Entry 3W2Q (X-ray diffraction, 2.20 A resolution); this record covers chain A.

# Chain A
Protein: Epidermal growth factor receptor
From: Homo sapiens
Notes: EC 2.7.10.1; fragment: Kinase domain
UniProtKB: P00533 (EGFR_HUMAN); numbering as in UniProt (aligned over 698-1022)
Chain sequence (331 residues; numbered 692 to 1022; the number before each row is that of its first residue):
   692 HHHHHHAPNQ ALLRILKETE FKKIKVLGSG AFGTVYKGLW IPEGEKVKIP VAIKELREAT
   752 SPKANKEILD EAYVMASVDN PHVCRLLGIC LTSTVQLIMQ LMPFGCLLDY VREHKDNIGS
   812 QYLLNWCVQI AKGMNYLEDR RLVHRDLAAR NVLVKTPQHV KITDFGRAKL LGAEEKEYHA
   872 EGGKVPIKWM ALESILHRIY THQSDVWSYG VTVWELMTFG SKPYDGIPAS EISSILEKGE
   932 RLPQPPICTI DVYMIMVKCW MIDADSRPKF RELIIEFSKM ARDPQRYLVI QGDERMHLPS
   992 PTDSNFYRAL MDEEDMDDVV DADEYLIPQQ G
Unresolved in the structure: 692-696, 993-1006, 1018-1022
Sequence notes: expression tag (692-697); engineered mutation Met790 (Thr in P00533), Arg858 (Leu in P00533)
Swiss-Prot annotation at these positions:
  - active site: Asp837 (Proton acceptor)
  - binding site (ATP): Leu718 to Val726, Lys745, Asp855
  - site: Tyr1016 (Important for interaction with PIK3C2B)
  - modified residue: Lys745 (N6-(2-hydroxyisobutyryl)lysine), Tyr869 (Phosphotyrosine), Ser991 (Phosphoserine), Ser995 (Phosphoserine), Tyr998 (Phosphotyrosine), Tyr1016 (Phosphotyrosine)
  - cross-link (Glycyl lysine isopeptide (Lys-Gly)): Lys716 (interchain with G-Cter in ubiquitin), Lys737 (interchain with G-Cter in ubiquitin), Lys754 (interchain with G-Cter in ubiquitin), Lys757 (interchain with G-Cter in ubiquitin), Lys867 (interchain with G-Cter in ubiquitin), Lys929 (interchain with G-Cter in ubiquitin), Lys960 (interchain with G-Cter in ubiquitin), Lys970 (interchain with G-Cter in ubiquitin)
  - natural variant: Glu709 (E709A: Found in a lung cancer sample; E709G: Found in a lung cancer sample; E709K: Found in a lung cancer sample), Gly719 (G719A: Found in a lung cancer sample; G719C: Found in a lung cancer sample; G719D: Found in a lung cancer sample; G719S: Found in a lung cancer sample), Gly724 (G724S: Found in a lung cancer sample), Glu734 (E734K: Found in a lung cancer sample), Glu746 to Ser752 (sequence variant, change not given here; Found in a lung cancer sample), Glu746 to Thr751 (sequence variant, change not given here; Found in a lung cancer sample), Glu746 to Ala750 (deletion: Found in a lung cancer sample), Glu746 (deletion: Found in a lung cancer sample), Leu747 to Thr751 (deletion: Found in a lung cancer sample), Leu747 to Glu749 (deletion: Found in a lung cancer sample), Leu747 (L747F: Found in a lung cancer sample), Arg748 (R748P: Found in a lung cancer sample), 12 further natural variant entries in UniProt
  - mutagenesis: Pro699 (P699A: Reduced phosphorylation), Asn700 (N700A: Abolishes phosphorylation), Leu704 (L704A: Abolishes phosphorylation), Arg705 (R705A: Abolishes phosphorylation), Ile706 (I706A: Abolishes phosphorylation), Lys745 (K745A/M: Abolishes kinase activity), Asp974 (D974A: Strongly reduced phosphorylation), Arg977 (R977A: Reduced phosphorylation), Glu1005 to Asp1006 (Constitutively activated kinase), Tyr1016 (Y1016F: 50% decrease in interaction with PIK3C2B. 65% decrease in interaction with PIK3C2B; when associated with F-1197. Abolishes interaction with PIK3C2B; when associated with F-1197 and F-1092)
Covalent attachments: Neratinib (HKI-272), bound form (HKI) linked to Cys797
Small-molecule neighbours: Neratinib (HKI-272), bound form (HKI; N-(4-{[3-chloro-4-(pyridin-2-ylmethoxy)phenyl]amino}-3-cyano-7-ethoxyquinolin-6-yl)-4-(dimethylamino)butanamide): Leu718, Val726, Ala743, Ile744, Lys745, Ile759, Glu762, Ala763, Met766, Leu777, Leu788, Met790, Gln791, Leu792, Met793, Pro794, Phe795, Gly796, Asp800, Arg841, Leu844, Thr854

# Overview
Covalently linked Neratinib (HKI-272), bound form: at Cys797. UniProt lists active-site residue Asp837, 11
ATP-binding residues and 11 mutagenesis sites.
Chain A is Epidermal growth factor receptor (Homo sapiens); the structure, EGFR kinase domain T790M/L858R
mutant with HKI-272, was determined by X-ray diffraction (same publication as 3W2O, 3W2P, 3W2R and 3W2S).
